Entry 6A3B (X-ray diffraction, 2.51 A resolution); this record covers chains A and B of the 4 polymer chains in the assembly.

== Chain A ==
Molecule: GTP-binding nuclear protein Ran
Source organism: Homo sapiens
UniProtKB: P62826 (RAN_HUMAN); residue numbers follow UniProt; this construct covers 1-216
Sequence (235 residues; numbered -18 to 216; the number before each row is that of its first residue; numbers below 1 keep their minus sign (Gly-18 is residue -18)):
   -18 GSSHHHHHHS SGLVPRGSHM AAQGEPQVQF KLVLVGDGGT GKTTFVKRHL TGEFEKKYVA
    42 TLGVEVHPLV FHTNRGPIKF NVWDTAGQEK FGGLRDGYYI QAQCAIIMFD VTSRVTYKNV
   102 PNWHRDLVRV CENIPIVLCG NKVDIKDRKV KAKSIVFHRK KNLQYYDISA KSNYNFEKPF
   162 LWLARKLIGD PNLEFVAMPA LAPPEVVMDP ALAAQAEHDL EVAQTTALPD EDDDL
Disordered / not traced: -18 to 6
Construct notes: expression tag (-18 to 0); engineered mutation Ala197 (Tyr in P62826)
UniProt features mapped onto this chain:
  - region: Lys37 to Val45 (Switch-I), Gly68 to Gln84 (Switch-II), Asp211 to Leu216 (Interaction with RANBP1)
  - binding site (GTP): Asp18 to Thr25, Glu36 to Thr42, Gly68, Asn122 to Asp125, Ser150 to Lys152
  - site: Gln69 (Essential for GTP hydrolysis)
  - modified residue: Ala2 (N-acetylalanine), Thr24 (Phosphothreonine), Lys37 (N6-acetyllysine), Lys60 (N6-acetyllysine), Lys71 (N6-acetyllysine), Lys99 (N6-acetyllysine), Lys134 (N6-acetyllysine), Lys159 (N6-acetyllysine)
  - cross-link (Glycyl lysine isopeptide (Lys-Gly)): Lys71 (interchain with G-Cter in SUMO2), Lys152 (interchain with G-Cter in SUMO2)
  - mutagenesis: Gly19 (G19V: Blocks DNA replication; when associated with L-69), Thr24 (T24L: Has low binding affinity for GTP and GDP. Almost completely abolishes interaction with BIRC5; T24N: Has low binding affinity for GTP and GDP. Decreases nuclear import of proteins and RNA ...), Thr25 (T25A: Minor effect on the interaction with the alpha phosphate group of bound GTP), Lys37 (K37Q: Mimics acetylation; enhances the nuclear export of RELA/p65; K37R: Decreased acetylation), Tyr39 (Y39A: Abolishes steric hindrance that traps the essential Q-69 in an unreactive position, and causes slow GTP hydrolysis in wild-type ...), Gln69 (Q69L: Strongly decreased GTPase activity. Probably locked in the GTP-bound form. Loss of interaction with NUTF2. Decreases nuclear location and leads to cytoplasmic location during interphase ...), Glu70 (E70A: Strongly decreases the relase of bound GDP), Arg76 (R76E: Probable loss of interaction with NUTF2. Loss of transport to the nucleus), Lys134 (K134Q: Loss of normal mitotic chromosome segregation and defective mitotic spindle orientation; K134R: Loss of normal mitotic chromosome segregation and formation of sister chromatid bridges), Asp211 to Leu216 (No effect on GTPase activity. Abolishes interaction with RANBP1)
Metal / ion sites: Mg2+: Thr24, Thr42 (together with GTP)
Ligand contacts: GTP: Gly17, Asp18, Gly19, Gly20, Thr21, Gly22, Lys23, Thr24, Thr25, Phe35, Glu36, Lys37, Lys38, Tyr39, Val40, Ala41, Thr42, Asp65, Thr66, Ala67, Gly68, Gln69, Asn122, Lys123, Asp125, Ile126, Ser150, Ala151, Lys152

== Chain B ==
Molecule: Ran-specific GTPase-activating protein 1
Source organism: Saccharomyces cerevisiae
Notes: fragment: lacking C-terminal inhibitory tail and H9 loop
UniProtKB: P41920 (YRB1_YEAST); residue numbers follow UniProt; this construct covers 62-201
Sequence (143 residues; row label = number of the first residue in the row):
    59 GGSDIHFEPV VHLEKVDVKT MEEDEEVLYK VRAKLFRFDA DAKEWKERGT GDCKFLKNKK
   119 TNKVRILMRR DKTLKICANH IIAPEYTLKP NVGSDRSWVY ACTADIAEGE AEAFTFAIRF
   179 GSKENADKFK EEFEKAQEIN KKA
Disordered / not traced: 59-63, 70-77, 201
Construct notes: expression tag (59-61)

== Chain A / chain B interface ==
Pairs across the interface (86):
  Arg29(A) with Glu105(B), salt bridge
  His30(A) with Lys133(B)
  Thr32(A) with Arg95(B); Glu105(B); Arg106(B); Arg128(B), hydrogen bond (backbone-side chain)
  Gly33(A) with Glu105(B); Arg106(B); Arg128(B)
  Glu34(A) with Lys104(B), salt bridge; Glu105(B), hydrogen bond (backbone-backbone)
  Leu50(A) with Lys133(B)
  Val51(A) with Lys133(B), hydrogen bond (backbone-side chain)
  Phe52(A) with Thr131(B); Lys133(B)
  Phe157(A) with Thr131(B)
  Glu158(A) with Lys130(B)
  Ala178(A) with Thr78(B); Arg127(B)
  Met179(A) with Arg127(B), hydrogen bond (backbone-side chain); Lys133(B); Ile134(B), hydrogen bond (side chain-backbone)
  Pro180(A) with Thr78(B); Ile134(B)
  Ala181(A) with Thr78(B), hydrogen bond (backbone-backbone); Met79(B); Arg123(B), hydrogen bond (backbone-side chain); Leu125(B), hydrophobic; Arg127(B); Ile134(B), hydrophobic
  Leu182(A) with Arg123(B), hydrogen bond (backbone-side chain); Asn137(B), hydrogen bond (backbone-side chain); Ile164(B)
  Pro184(A) with Arg123(B); Asn137(B); His138(B); Ile139(B); Ile164(B), hydrophobic
  Pro185(A) with Ile139(B); Ala162(B), hydrophobic; Ile164(B)
  Glu186(A) with Lys121(B), salt bridge; Ile139(B)
  Val187(A) with Thr161(B); Ala162(B), hydrophobic
  Met189(A) with Thr161(B)
  Asp200(A) with Ala98(B)
  Leu201(A) with Val157(B), hydrophobic
  Val203(A) with Phe96(B), hydrophobic; Lys101(B)
  Ala204(A) with Phe96(B), hydrophobic; Trp103(B); Asn149(B), hydrogen bond (backbone-side chain); Thr173(B)
  Gln205(A) with Lys147(B); Pro148(B); Asn149(B), hydrogen bond (backbone-side chain); Val150(B), hydrogen bond (backbone-backbone)
  Thr207(A) with Lys101(B); Trp103(B), hydrogen bond (backbone-side chain); Asn149(B), hydrogen bond (backbone-side chain)
  Ala208(A) with Trp103(B); Asn149(B)
  Leu209(A) with Phe94(B), hydrophobic; Trp103(B), hydrophobic; Asn149(B), hydrogen bond (backbone-side chain); Ser155(B); Ala175(B), hydrophobic; Arg177(B)
  Pro210(A) with Trp103(B); Arg177(B), hydrogen bond (backbone-side chain)
  Asp211(A) with Arg177(B), hydrogen bond (backbone-side chain)
  Glu212(A) with Gly151(B); Ser152(B), hydrogen bond; Arg154(B), salt bridge; Arg177(B), salt bridge
  Asp214(A) with Arg154(B), hydrogen bond (backbone-side chain)
  Asp215(A) with Arg154(B), hydrogen bond (backbone-side chain); Gly179(B)
  Leu216(A) with Arg90(B); Lys92(B), hydrogen bond (backbone-side chain); Thr108(B); Arg154(B); Arg177(B), hydrogen bond (backbone-side chain); Phe178(B); Gly179(B)
Other interface residues (no listed pair), chain A (39 interface residues in all): Phe35, Phe176, Val177, Ala183, Thr206
Other interface residues (no listed pair), chain B (50 interface residues in all): Ala91, Asp129, Leu132, Asp153, Tyr158, Ala159, Ala169

== In short ==
39 residues of chain A face 50 of chain B across their interface; the contacts include 22 hydrogen bonds and 5
salt bridges. Polar pairs include Arg29(A)-Glu105(B), Glu34(A)-Lys104(B) and Glu186(A)-Lys121(B). Chain A
binds GTP.
Chain A is GTP-binding nuclear protein Ran (Homo sapiens) and chain B is Ran-specific GTPase-activating
protein 1 (Saccharomyces cerevisiae); the structure, MVM NES mutant Nm13 in complex with CRM1-Ran-RanBP1, was
determined by X-ray diffraction (same publication as 9VM1, 6A38, 6A3A, 6A3C and 6A3E).
